PDB entry 4U7D | X-ray diffraction, 3.40 A resolution | chains A and Q of the 4 polymer chains in the assembly

Chain A:
Protein: ATP-dependent DNA helicase Q1
From: Homo sapiens
Notes: EC 3.6.4.12
UniProt: P46063 (RECQ1_HUMAN); residue numbers follow UniProt; this construct covers 49-616
Chain sequence (591 residues; each row starts with the number of its first residue):
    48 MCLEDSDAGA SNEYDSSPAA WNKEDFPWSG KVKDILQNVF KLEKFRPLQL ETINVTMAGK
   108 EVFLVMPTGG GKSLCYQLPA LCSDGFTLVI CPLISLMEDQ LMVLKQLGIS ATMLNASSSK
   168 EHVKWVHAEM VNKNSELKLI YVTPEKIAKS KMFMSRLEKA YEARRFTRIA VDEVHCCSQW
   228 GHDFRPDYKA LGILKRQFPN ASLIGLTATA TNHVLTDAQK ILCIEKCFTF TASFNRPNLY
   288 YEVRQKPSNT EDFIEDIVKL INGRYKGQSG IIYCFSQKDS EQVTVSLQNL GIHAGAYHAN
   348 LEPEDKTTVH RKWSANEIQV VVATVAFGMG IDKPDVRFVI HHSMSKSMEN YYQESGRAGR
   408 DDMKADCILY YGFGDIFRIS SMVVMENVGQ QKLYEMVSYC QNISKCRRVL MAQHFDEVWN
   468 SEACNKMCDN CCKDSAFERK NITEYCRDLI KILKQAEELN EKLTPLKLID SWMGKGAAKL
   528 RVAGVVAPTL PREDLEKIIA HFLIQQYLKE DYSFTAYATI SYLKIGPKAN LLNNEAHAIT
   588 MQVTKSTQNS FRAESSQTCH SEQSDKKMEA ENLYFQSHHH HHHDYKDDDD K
Disordered / not traced: 48-62, 467-469, 593-638
Construct notes: initiating methionine (48); conflict Ser611 (Gly in P46063); expression tag (617-638)
Reported in the primary citation:
  - binding site for the 20-nt DNA strand: Thr511
  - binding site for the 20-nt DNA strand (chain Q): Arg528

Chain Q:
Molecule: 20-nt DNA strand
Sequence (20 nucleotides; row label = number of the first residue in the row):
     8 GGATCTCGAC GCTCTCCCTT
Disordered / not traced: 21, 25-27

Interface between chain A and chain Q:
Contacting residue pairs - 21 pairs, chain A then chain Q:
  Phe322(A) with DC23(Q), sugar contact
  Ser323(A) with DT22(Q), phosphate contact; DC23(Q), phosphate contact
  Gln324(A) with DC23(Q), hydrogen bond to the phosphate
  Lys325(A) with DT20(Q), hydrogen bond to the phosphate
  His345(A) with DC24(Q), phosphate contact
  Ala346(A) with DC24(Q), hydrogen bond to the phosphate
  Thr371(A) with DC23(Q), phosphate contact; DC24(Q), hydrogen bond to the phosphate
  Val372(A) with DC23(Q), base contact; DC24(Q), sugar contact
  Ala373(A) with DC24(Q), sugar contact
  Lys393(A) with DC23(Q), hydrogen bond to the base
  Met429(A) with DT22(Q), sugar contact; DC23(Q), base contact
  Val430(A) with DC23(Q), base contact
  Glu433(A) with DC23(Q), hydrogen bond to the base
  Ala524(A) with DC14(Q), phosphate contact
  Ala525(A) with DC14(Q), hydrogen bond to the phosphate
  Arg528(A) with DT13(Q), salt bridge to the phosphate
  Tyr564(A) with DT22(Q), phosphate contact
Also at the interface, not in a pair above, chain A (18 interface residues in all): Gly523

In short:
The interface between chain A and chain Q involves 18 residues on one side and 6 on the other, with 7 hydrogen
bonds and 1 salt bridge. Polar contacts include Lys393(A)-DC23(Q), Glu433(A)-DC23(Q) and Gln324(A)-DC23(Q).
From the paper: a binding site for the 20-nt DNA strand at Thr511(A); a binding site for the 20-nt DNA strand
(chain Q) at Arg528(A).
Chain A is ATP-dependent DNA helicase Q1 (Homo sapiens) and chain Q is a 20-nt DNA strand; the structure,
Structure of human RECQ-like helicase in complex with an oligonucleotide, was determined by X-ray diffraction
(same publication as 2WWY).
